8H9E - chains C and J of the 9 polymer chains in the assembly; structure by electron microscopy, 2.53 A resolution.

== Chain C ==
Protein: ATP synthase subunit alpha, mitochondrial
Source organism: Homo sapiens
UniProtKB: P25705 (ATPA_HUMAN); residues 1-510 here correspond to UniProt positions 44-553 (UniProt number = residue number + 43)
Sequence (510 residues; row label = number of the first residue in the row):
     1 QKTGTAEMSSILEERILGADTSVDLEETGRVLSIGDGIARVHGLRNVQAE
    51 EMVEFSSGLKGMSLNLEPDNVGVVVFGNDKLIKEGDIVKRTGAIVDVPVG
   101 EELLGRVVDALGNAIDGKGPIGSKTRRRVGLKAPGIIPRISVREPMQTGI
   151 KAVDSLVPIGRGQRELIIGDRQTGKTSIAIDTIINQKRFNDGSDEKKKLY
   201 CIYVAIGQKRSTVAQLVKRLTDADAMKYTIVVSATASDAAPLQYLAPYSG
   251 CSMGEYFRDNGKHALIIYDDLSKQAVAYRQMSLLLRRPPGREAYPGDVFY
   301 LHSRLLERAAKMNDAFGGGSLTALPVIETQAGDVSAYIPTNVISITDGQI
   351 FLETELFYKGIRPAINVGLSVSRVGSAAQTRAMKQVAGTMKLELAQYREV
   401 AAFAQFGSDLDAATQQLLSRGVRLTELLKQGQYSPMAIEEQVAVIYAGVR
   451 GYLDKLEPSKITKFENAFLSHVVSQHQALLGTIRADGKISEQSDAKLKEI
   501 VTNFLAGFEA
Disordered / not traced: 1-6, 402-416, 509-510
Ion coordination: Mg2+: Thr-176 (together with ATP)
Ligand contacts: ATP (adenosine-5'-triphosphate): Asp-170, Arg-171, Gln-172, Thr-173, Gly-174, Lys-175, Thr-176, Ser-177, Phe-357, Arg-362, Pro-363, Gln-430, Gly-431, Gln-432

== Chain J ==
Protein: ATPase inhibitor, mitochondrial
Source organism: Homo sapiens
UniProtKB: Q9UII2 (ATIF1_HUMAN); residues 1-81 here correspond to UniProt positions 26-106 (UniProt number = residue number + 25)
Sequence (81 residues; each row starts with the number of its first residue):
     1 GSDQSENVDRGAGSIREAGGAFGKREQAEEERYFRAQSREQLAALKKHHE
    51 EEIVHHKKEIERLQKEIERHKQKIKMLKHDD
Disordered / not traced: 1-10, 46-81

== How chain C and chain J interact ==
Residue-residue contacts (7):
  Gln-396(C) with Arg-35(J)
  Glu-399(C) with Gln-27(J); Ala-28(J); Glu-31(J); Arg-35(J), salt bridge
  Val-400(C) with Glu-31(J); Arg-35(J)
Also at the interface, not in a pair above, chain C (5 interface residues in all): Arg-398, Ala-401

== Summary ==
5 residues of chain C and 4 residues of chain J are in contact; the contacts include 1 salt bridge. Its one
salt-bridged contact is Glu-399(C)/Arg-35(J). Ligands of chain C: ATP.
Chain C is ATP synthase subunit alpha, mitochondrial and chain J is ATPase inhibitor, mitochondrial, both from
Homo sapiens; the structure, Human ATP synthase F1 domain, state 1, was determined by electron microscopy
(same publication as 8H9I, 8H9L and 8H9P).
